7V96 - chains I and Q of the 18 polymer chains in the assembly; structure by electron microscopy, 3.92 A resolution.

Chain I:
Molecule: 275-nt DNA strand
Source organism: Homo sapiens
Sequence (275 nucleotides; numbered 1 to 275; the number before each row is that of its first residue):
     1 GGGTTAGGGT TAGGGTTAGG GTTAGGGTTA GGGTTAGGGT TAGGGTTAGG GTTAGGGTTA
    61 GGGTTAGGGT TAGGGTTAGG GTTAGGGTTA GGGTTAGGGT TAGGGTTAGG GTTAGGGTTA
   121 GGGTTAGGGT TAGGGTTAGG GTTAGGGTTA GGGTTAGGGT TAGGGTTAGG GTTAGGGTTA
   181 GGGTTAGGGT TAGGGTTAGG GTTAGGGTTA GGGTTAGGGT TAGGGTTAGG GTTAGGGTTA
   241 GGGTTAGGGT TAGGGTTAGG GTTAGGGTTA GGGTT

Chain Q:
Molecule: Histone H2A type 1-B/E
Source organism: Homo sapiens
UniProtKB: P04908 (H2A1B_HUMAN); residues 0-129 here correspond to UniProt positions 1-130 (UniProt number = residue number + 1)
Chain sequence (130 residues; each row starts with the number of its first residue; numbering starts at 0):
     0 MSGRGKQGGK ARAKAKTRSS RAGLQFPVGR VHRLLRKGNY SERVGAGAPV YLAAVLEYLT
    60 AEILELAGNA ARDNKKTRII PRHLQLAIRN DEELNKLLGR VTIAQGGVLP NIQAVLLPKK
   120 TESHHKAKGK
Not modelled in the structure: 0-9, 120-129
Swiss-Prot annotation at these positions:
  - modified residue: Ser1 (N-acetylserine), Arg3 (Citrulline), Lys5 (N6-(2-hydroxyisobutyryl)lysine), Lys9 (N6-(2-hydroxyisobutyryl)lysine), Lys13 (N6-(beta-hydroxybutyryl)lysine), Lys36 (N6-(2-hydroxyisobutyryl)lysine), Lys74 (N6-(2-hydroxyisobutyryl)lysine), Lys75 (N6-(2-hydroxyisobutyryl)lysine), Lys95 (N6-(2-hydroxyisobutyryl)lysine), Gln104 (N5-methylglutamine), Lys118 (N6-(2-hydroxyisobutyryl)lysine), Lys119 (N6-crotonyllysine), Thr120 (Phosphothreonine), Lys125 (N6-crotonyllysine)
  - cross-link (Glycyl lysine isopeptide (Lys-Gly)): Lys13 (interchain with G-Cter in ubiquitin), Lys15 (interchain with G-Cter in ubiquitin), Lys119 (interchain with G-Cter in ubiquitin)

How chain I and chain Q interact:
Residue-residue contacts (19):
  DG243(I) with Arg42(Q), sugar contact; Val43(Q), phosphate contact; Gly44(Q), phosphate contact; Ala45(Q), hydrogen bond to the phosphate
  DT244(I) with Arg42(Q), salt bridge to the phosphate; Val43(Q), hydrogen bond to the phosphate
  DG248(I) with Arg11(Q), base contact
  DG249(I) with Arg11(Q), hydrogen bond to the phosphate
  DT250(I) with Arg11(Q), salt bridge to the phosphate
  DA252(I) with Thr16(Q), phosphate contact
  DG253(I) with Arg29(Q), sugar contact
  DG254(I) with Arg29(Q), salt bridge to the phosphate
  DG261(I) with Arg77(Q), phosphate contact
  DT262(I) with Thr76(Q), phosphate contact; Arg77(Q), hydrogen bond to the phosphate
  DT263(I) with Lys75(Q), phosphate contact; Thr76(Q), hydrogen bond to the phosphate; Arg77(Q), phosphate contact
  DA264(I) with Lys75(Q), salt bridge to the phosphate
Other interface residues (no listed pair), chain Q (13 interface residues in all): His31, Arg35, Gly46

Overview:
The interface between chain I and chain Q involves 12 residues on one side and 13 on the other, with 5
hydrogen bonds and 4 salt bridges. Polar contacts include DG243(I)-Ala45(Q), DT244(I)-Val43(Q) and
DG249(I)-Arg11(Q).
Chain I is a 275-nt DNA strand and chain Q is Histone H2A type 1-B/E, both from Homo sapiens; the structure,
Telomeric Dinucleosome, was determined by electron microscopy together with 7V90, 7V9C, 7V9J, 7V9K, 7V9S and
7VA4 from the same study.
